Entry 1IYQ (X-ray diffraction, 2.10 A resolution); this record covers chain A.

Chain A:
Molecule: Toho-1 beta-lactamase
Organism: Escherichia coli
Notes: EC 3.5.2.6
UniProt: Q47066 (BLT1_ECOLI); the author numbering skips numbers that UniProt does not, so the offset changes along the chain: 26-57 = UniProt 30-61; 59-238 = UniProt 62-241; 240-252 = UniProt 242-254; 254-290 = UniProt 255-291
Chain sequence (262 residues; each row starts with the number of its first residue; note: 3 numbers in that range are skipped by the numbering (no residue carries them; nothing is unmodelled there)):
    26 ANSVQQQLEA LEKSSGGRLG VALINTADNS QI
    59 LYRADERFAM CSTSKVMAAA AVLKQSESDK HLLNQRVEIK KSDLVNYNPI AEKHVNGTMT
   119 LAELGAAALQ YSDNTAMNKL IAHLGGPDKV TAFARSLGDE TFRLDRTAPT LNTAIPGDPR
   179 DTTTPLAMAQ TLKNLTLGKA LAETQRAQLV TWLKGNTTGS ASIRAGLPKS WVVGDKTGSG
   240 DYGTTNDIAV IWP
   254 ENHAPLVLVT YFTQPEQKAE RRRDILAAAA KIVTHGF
Unresolved in the structure: 26
Sequence notes: engineered mutation Ala166 (Glu169 in Q47066)
Curated features (UniProtKB/Swiss-Prot):
  - active site: Ser70 (Acyl-ester intermediate)
  - binding site (substrate): Lys234 to Gly236
Covalent attachments: open form - penicillin g (PNM) linked to Ser70
Small-molecule neighbours: open form - penicillin g (PNM): Cys69, Lys73, Asn104, Tyr105, Ser130, Asn132, Pro167, Asn170, Thr216, Lys234, Thr235, Gly236, Ser237, Gly238, Arg274

Summary:
Open form - penicillin g is covalently linked to Ser70. From UniProt: active-site residue Ser70 and 3
substrate-binding residues.
Chain A is Toho-1 beta-lactamase (Escherichia coli); the structure, Toho-1 beta-Lactamase In Complex With
Benzylpenicillin, was determined by X-ray diffraction together with 1IYO and 1IYP from the same study.
